8WDI - chain A; structure by X-ray diffraction, 2.20 A resolution.

[Chain A]
Protein: Lysozyme C
From: Gallus gallus
Notes: EC 3.2.1.17
UniProt: P00698 (LYSC_CHICK); numbering as in UniProt (aligned over 19-147)
Sequence (129 residues; numbered 19 to 147; the number before each row is that of its first residue):
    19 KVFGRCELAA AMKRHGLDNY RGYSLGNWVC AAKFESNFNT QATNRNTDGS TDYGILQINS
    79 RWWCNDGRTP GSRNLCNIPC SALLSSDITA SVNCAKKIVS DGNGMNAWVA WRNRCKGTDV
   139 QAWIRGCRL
Disulfides: Cys-24/Cys-145, Cys-48/Cys-133, Cys-82/Cys-98, Cys-94/Cys-112
UniProt features mapped onto this chain:
  - active site: Glu-53, Asp-70
  - binding site (substrate): Asp-119
  - natural variant: Tyr-71 (Y71F; Y71S)

[Overview]
From UniProt: active-site residues Glu-53 and Asp-70 and substrate-binding residue Asp-119.
Chain A is Lysozyme C (Gallus gallus); the structure, Crystal structure of lysozyme by fixed-target pink-beam
serial synchrotron crystallography, was determined by X-ray diffraction, deposited together with 8WDH.
